PDB entry 2E6G | X-ray diffraction, 2.60 A resolution | chains B and C of the 12 polymer chains in the assembly

Chain B (and C):
Molecule: 5'-nucleotidase surE
From: Thermus thermophilus
Notes: EC 3.1.3.5; chain C of this document is another copy of the same molecule, construct and numbering; everything in this record applies to it too
Reference sequence: Q53W92 (SURE_THET8); residues 1-244 here = UniProt positions 1-244
Amino-acid sequence (244 residues; row label = number of the first residue in the row):
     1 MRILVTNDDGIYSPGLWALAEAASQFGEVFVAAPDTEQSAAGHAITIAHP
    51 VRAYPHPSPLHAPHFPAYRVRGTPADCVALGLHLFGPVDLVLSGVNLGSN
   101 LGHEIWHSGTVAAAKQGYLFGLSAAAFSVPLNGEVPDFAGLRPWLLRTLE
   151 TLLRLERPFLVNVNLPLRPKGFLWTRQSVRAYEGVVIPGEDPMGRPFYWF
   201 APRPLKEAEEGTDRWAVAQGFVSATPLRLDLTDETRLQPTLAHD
Not modelled in the structure: 35-46, 238-244 (chain C: 36-44, 60-62, 238-244)
Curated features (UniProtKB/Swiss-Prot):
  - binding site (a divalent metal cation): Asp8, Asp9, Ser39, Asn96

Chain B / chain C interface:
Residue-residue contacts - 18 pairs, chain B then chain C:
  Ile47(B) with Arg52(C); Arg71(C)
  Ala48(B) with Arg52(C)
  Pro50(B) with Pro50(C)
  Arg52(B) with Ile47(C); Ala48(C), hydrogen bond (side chain-backbone)
  Ile187(B) with Pro192(C), hydrophobic
  Asp191(B) with Trp199(C)
  Pro192(B) with Trp199(C); Ala201(C), hydrophobic
  Met193(B) with Ala201(C), hydrophobic; Pro202(C); Arg203(C)
  Phe197(B) with Trp199(C), hydrophobic
  Trp199(B) with Asp191(C); Pro192(C); Phe197(C), hydrophobic
  Ala201(B) with Met193(C), hydrophobic
Also at the interface, not in a pair above, chain B (12 interface residues in all): Pro202
Also at the interface, not in a pair above, chain C (14 interface residues in all): Ile187

Overview:
The interface between chain B and chain C involves 12 residues on one side and 14 on the other, with 1
hydrogen bond. The hydrogen-bonded pair is Arg52(B)-Ala48(C). UniProt lists 4 divalent metal cation-binding
residues on chain B.
Both chains are 5'-nucleotidase surE (Thermus thermophilus). Entry 2E6G (Crystal structure of the stationary
phase survival protein SurE from Thermus thermophilus HB8 in complex with ...) was determined by X-ray
diffraction together with 2E69, 2E6B, 2E6C, 2E6E and 2E6H from the same study.
